3A6N - chains G and J of the 10 polymer chains in the assembly; structure by X-ray diffraction, 2.70 A resolution.

Chain G:
Molecule: Histone H2A type 1-B/E
From: Homo sapiens
UniProt: P04908 (H2A1B_HUMAN); residues 0-129 here correspond to UniProt positions 1-130 (UniProt number = residue number + 1)
Chain sequence (133 residues; each row starts with the number of its first residue; numbers below 1 keep their minus sign (Gly-3 is residue -3)):
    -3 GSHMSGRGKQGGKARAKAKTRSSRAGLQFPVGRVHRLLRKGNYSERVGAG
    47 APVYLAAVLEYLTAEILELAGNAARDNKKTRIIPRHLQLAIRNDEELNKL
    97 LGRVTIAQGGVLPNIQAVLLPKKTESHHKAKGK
Disordered / not traced: -3 to 14, 119-129
Differences from the reference sequence: expression tag (-3 to -1)
Swiss-Prot annotation at these positions:
  - modified residue: Ser1 (N-acetylserine), Arg3 (Citrulline), Lys5 (N6-(2-hydroxyisobutyryl)lysine), Lys9 (N6-(2-hydroxyisobutyryl)lysine), Lys13 (N6-(beta-hydroxybutyryl)lysine), Lys36 (N6-(2-hydroxyisobutyryl)lysine), Lys74 (N6-(2-hydroxyisobutyryl)lysine), Lys75 (N6-(2-hydroxyisobutyryl)lysine), Lys95 (N6-(2-hydroxyisobutyryl)lysine), Gln104 (N5-methylglutamine), Lys118 (N6-(2-hydroxyisobutyryl)lysine), Lys119 (N6-crotonyllysine), Thr120 (Phosphothreonine), Lys125 (N6-crotonyllysine)
  - cross-link (Glycyl lysine isopeptide (Lys-Gly)): Lys13 (interchain with G-Cter in ubiquitin), Lys15 (interchain with G-Cter in ubiquitin), Lys119 (interchain with G-Cter in ubiquitin)

Chain J:
Molecule: 146-nt DNA strand
Sequence (146 nucleotides; each row starts with the number of its first residue):
   147 ATCAATATCCACCTGCAGATTCTACCAAAAGTGTATTTGGAAACTGCTCC
   197 ATCAAAAGGCATGTTCAGCTGAATTCAGCTGAACATGCCTTTTGATGGAG
   247 CAGTTTCCAAATACACTTTTGGTAGAATCTGCAGGTGGATATTGAT
Disordered / not traced: 147
Metal / ion sites: Mn2+ site 1 near DG186 (its only coordinating residue here); Mn2+ site 2 near DG217 (its only coordinating residue here); Mn2+ site 3 near DG267 (its only coordinating residue here); Mn2+ site 4 near DG280 (its only coordinating residue here)

Chain G / chain J interface:
Residue-residue contacts - 12 pairs, chain G then chain J:
  Lys15(G) - DG177(J)  phosphate contact
  Lys15(G) - DT178(J)  phosphate contact
  Thr16(G) - DG177(J)  phosphate contact
  Arg17(G) - DG177(J)  salt bridge to the phosphate
  Arg20(G) - DT178(J)  salt bridge to the phosphate
  Gly28(G) - DA176(J)  phosphate contact
  Arg29(G) - DA176(J)  hydrogen bond to the phosphate
  Arg32(G) - DA175(J)  phosphate contact
  Arg32(G) - DA176(J)  salt bridge to the phosphate
  Glu41(G) - DG185(J)  phosphate contact
  Arg42(G) - DG185(J)  sugar contact
  Arg77(G) - DT166(J)  sugar contact

Summary:
10 residues of chain G face 6 of chain J across their interface; the contacts include 1 hydrogen bond and 3
salt bridges. Polar pairs include Arg29(G)-DA176(J), Arg17(G)-DG177(J) and Arg20(G)-DT178(J).
Chain G is Histone H2A type 1-B/E (Homo sapiens) and chain J is a 146-nt DNA strand; the structure, The
nucleosome containing a testis-specific histone variant, human H3T, was determined by X-ray diffraction (same
publication as 3AFA).
